PDB entry 8ACY | X-ray diffraction, 3.50 A resolution | chains B and D of the 6 polymer chains in the assembly

[Chain B]
Molecule: Na(+)-translocating NADH-quinone reductase subunit B
From: Vibrio cholerae
Notes: EC 7.2.1.1
UniProtKB: A0A085SSI3 (A0A085SSI3_VIBCL); residues 1-415 here = UniProt positions 1-415
Chain sequence (415 residues; row label = number of the first residue in the row):
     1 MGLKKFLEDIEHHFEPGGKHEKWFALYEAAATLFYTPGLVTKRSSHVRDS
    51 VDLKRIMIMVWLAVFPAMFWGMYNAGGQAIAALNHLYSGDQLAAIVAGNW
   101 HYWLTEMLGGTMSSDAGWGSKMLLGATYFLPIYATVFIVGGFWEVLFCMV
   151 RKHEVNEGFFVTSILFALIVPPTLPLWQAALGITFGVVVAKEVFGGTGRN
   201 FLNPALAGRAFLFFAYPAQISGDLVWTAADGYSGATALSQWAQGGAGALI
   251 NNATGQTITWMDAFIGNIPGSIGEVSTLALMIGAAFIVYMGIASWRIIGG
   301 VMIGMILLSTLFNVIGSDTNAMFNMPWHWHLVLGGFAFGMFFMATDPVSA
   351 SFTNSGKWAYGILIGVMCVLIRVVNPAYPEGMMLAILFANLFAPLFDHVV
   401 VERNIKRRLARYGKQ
Disordered / not traced: 1-34, 415
Glycans and other covalent adducts: flavin mononucleotide (FMN) linked to Thr236
Bound ions: Na+: Ile371, Arg372, Asn375, Tyr378
Ligand contacts:
  - FMN (flavin mononucleotide): Ile169, Leu206, Arg209, Phe213, Trp226, Ala237, Leu238, Ser239, Gly270, Ser271, Glu274, Gly334, Gly335, Phe338, Gly339, Met343, Tyr378, Pro379, Glu380, Gly381, Met382, Met383, Leu384
  - riboflavin (RBF): Ile56, Met57, Val60, Gly158, Val161, Thr162, Leu165, Lys191, Thr197, Gly198, Asn200, Asn203, Pro204, Ala205, Ile292, Ala293, Phe342, Met343, Thr345, Asp346, Pro347, Val348
From the paper describing this entry:
  - mutagenesis - F338A, F342A, D346A: decreased catalytic activity
  - mutagenesis - D346A: decreased growth
  - specificity-determining residues: Leu33 (by similarity / conservation)

[Chain D]
Molecule: Na(+)-translocating NADH-quinone reductase subunit D
From: Vibrio cholerae
Notes: EC 7.2.1.1
UniProtKB: A0A085RHY8 (A0A085RHY8_VIBCL); residues 1-210 here = UniProt positions 1-210
Chain sequence (210 residues; row label = number of the first residue in the row):
     1 MSSAKELKKSVLAPVLDNNPIALQVLGVCSALAVTTKLETAFVMTLAVMF
    51 VTALSNFFVSLIRNHIPNSVRIIVQMAIIASLVIVVDQILKAYLYDISKQ
   101 LSVFVGLIITNCIVMGRAEAFAMKSEPIPSFIDGIGNGLGYGFVLMTVGF
   151 FRELLGSGKLFGLEVLPLISNGGWYQPNGLMLLAPSAFFLIGFMIWAIRT
   201 FKPEQVEAKE
Disordered / not traced: 1-5, 210
Bound ions: 2Fe-2S cluster Fe: Cys29, Cys112 (shared with 2 residues of chain E)
Ligand contacts:
  - 2Fe-2S cluster (FES): Gly27, Val28, Cys29, Thr110, Asn111, Cys112
  - FMN (flavin mononucleotide): Cys29, Ala33, Leu107
From the paper describing this entry:
  - mutagenesis - C29A: abolished binding to 2Fe-2S cluster

[How chain B and chain D interact]
Residue-residue contacts (17):
  Trp177(B) - Gln176(D)
  Gln178(B) - Gln176(D)  hydrogen bond
  Phe185(B) - Phe189(D)  hydrophobic
  Val189(B) - Phe189(D)  hydrophobic
  Val193(B) - Trp196(D)  hydrophobic
  Phe211(B) - Asn178(D)
  Phe211(B) - Leu180(D)  hydrophobic
  Phe214(B) - Gly179(D)
  Phe214(B) - Leu180(D)
  Ala215(B) - Pro177(D)
  Ala215(B) - Asn178(D)
  Ala215(B) - Gly179(D)  hydrogen bond (backbone-backbone)
  Ala215(B) - Leu180(D)
  Tyr216(B) - Gln176(D)
  Tyr216(B) - Pro177(D)
  Tyr216(B) - Asn178(D)  hydrogen bond
  Gln219(B) - Gln176(D)  hydrogen bond
Other interface residues (no listed pair), chain B (11 interface residues in all): Phe147
Other interface residues (no listed pair), chain D (9 interface residues in all): Leu183, Phe193

[Summary]
The interface between chain B and chain D involves 11 residues on one side and 9 on the other, with 4 hydrogen
bonds. Polar contacts include Gln178(B)-Gln176(D), Tyr216(B)-Asn178(D) and Gln219(B)-Gln176(D). Ligands of
chain B: riboflavin. From the paper: F338A, F342A and D346A of chain B reduce catalytic activity; the
specificity determinant Leu33(B).
Chain B is Na(+)-translocating NADH-quinone reductase subunit B and chain D is Na(+)-translocating
NADH-quinone reductase subunit D, both from Vibrio cholerae; the structure, X-ray structure of Na+-NQR from
Vibrio cholerae at 3.5 A resolution, was determined by X-ray diffraction (same publication as 8A1T, 8A1U,
8A1V, 8A1W, 8A1X, 8A1Y and 8ACW).
